PDB entry 6O1M | electron microscopy, 3.15 A resolution | chains E and P of the 18 polymer chains in the assembly

Chain E:
Protein: RNA-binding protein Hfq
Source organism: Pseudomonas aeruginosa (strain ATCC 15692 / DSM 22644 / CIP 104116 / JCM 14847 / LMG 12228 / 1C / PRS 101 / PAO1)
UniProt: Q9HUM0 (HFQ_PSEAE); residue numbers follow UniProt; this construct covers 5-71
Sequence (67 residues; row label = number of the first residue in the row):
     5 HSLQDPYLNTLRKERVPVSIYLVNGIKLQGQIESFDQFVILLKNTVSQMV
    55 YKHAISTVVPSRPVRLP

Chain P:
Molecule: 18-nt RNA strand
Sequence (18 nucleotides; numbered 1 to 18; the number before each row is that of its first residue):
     1 AAAAAUAACAACAAGAGG

Chain E / chain P interface:
Residue-residue contacts - 15 pairs, chain E then chain P:
  Tyr25(E) - A11(P)  stacking on the base
  Leu26(E) - A14(P)  base contact
  Asn28(E) - C12(P)  phosphate contact
  Gly29(E) - A11(P)  hydrogen bond to the sugar
  Gly29(E) - C12(P)  sugar contact
  Gly29(E) - A13(P)  phosphate contact
  Ile30(E) - A13(P)  phosphate contact
  Ile30(E) - A14(P)  base contact
  Lys31(E) - A13(P)  hydrogen bond to the phosphate
  Leu32(E) - A13(P)  base contact
  Gln33(E) - A13(P)  hydrogen bond to the base
  Asn48(E) - A13(P)  hydrogen bond to the base
  Gln52(E) - A13(P)  hydrogen bond to the base
  Gln52(E) - A14(P)  hydrogen bond to the base
  Thr61(E) - A11(P)  hydrogen bond to the base
Interface residues without a listed pair, chain E (13 interface residues in all): Leu46, Ser60

Overview:
Chain E and chain P form an interface of 13 and 4 residues respectively; the contacts include 7 hydrogen bonds
and 1 aromatic stacking contact. Among the polar pairs are Gln33(E)-A13(P), Asn48(E)-A13(P) and
Gln52(E)-A13(P).
Chain E is RNA-binding protein Hfq (Pseudomonas aeruginosa (strain ATCC 15692 / DSM 22644 / CIP 104116 / JCM
14847 / LMG 12228 / 1C / PRS 101 / PAO1)) and chain P is an 18-nt RNA strand; the structure, Architectural
principles for Hfq/Crc-mediated regulation of gene expression. Hfq-Crc-amiE 2:4:2 complex, was determined by
electron microscopy together with 6O1K and 6O1L from the same study.
